Entry 3IRQ (X-ray diffraction, 2.80 A resolution); this record covers chains G and B of the 6 polymer chains in the assembly.

== Chain G ==
Molecule: 15-nt DNA strand
Sequence (15 nucleotides; each row starts with the number of its first residue; numbers below 1 keep their minus sign (DG-1 is residue -1)):
    -1 GTCGCGCGTC GCGCG
Disordered / not traced: -1

== Chain B ==
Name: Double-stranded RNA-specific adenosine deaminase
Organism: Homo sapiens
Notes: EC 3.5.4.-; fragment: Zalpha domain
UniProtKB: P55265 (DSRAD_HUMAN); residues 140-202 here = UniProt positions 140-202
Chain sequence (67 residues; row label = number of the first residue in the row):
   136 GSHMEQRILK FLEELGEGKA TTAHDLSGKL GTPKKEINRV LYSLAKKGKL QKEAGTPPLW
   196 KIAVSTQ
Disordered / not traced: 136, 199-202
Construct notes: expression tag (136-139)
From the paper describing this entry:
  - binding site for the 15-nt DNA strand: Lys169, Lys170, Asn173, Tyr177, Thr191, Pro192, Pro193, Trp195

== Chain G / chain B interface ==
Contacting residue pairs - 16 pairs, chain G then chain B:
  DT0(G) with Thr191(B), sugar contact
  DC1(G) with Thr191(B), sugar contact
  DG2(G) with Thr191(B), hydrogen bond to the phosphate; Pro192(B), phosphate contact; Pro193(B), phosphate contact
  DC3(G) with Asn173(B), phosphate contact; Tyr177(B), hydrogen bond to the phosphate; Pro193(B), phosphate contact
  DG4(G) with Lys169(B), salt bridge to the phosphate; Lys170(B), phosphate contact; Asn173(B), hydrogen bond to the phosphate; Arg174(B), phosphate contact; Tyr177(B), base contact
  DC5(G) with Lys170(B), phosphate contact; Arg174(B), phosphate contact
  DG6(G) with Lys170(B), salt bridge to the phosphate

== In short ==
The interface between chain G and chain B involves 7 residues on one side and 8 on the other; the contacts
include 3 hydrogen bonds and 2 salt bridges. Polar pairs include DG2(G)-Thr191(B), DC3(G)-Tyr177(B) and
DG4(G)-Asn173(B). From the paper: a binding site for the 15-nt DNA strand at Lys169(B), Lys170(B) and
Asn173(B) among others.
Here chain G is a 15-nt DNA strand and chain B is Double-stranded RNA-specific adenosine deaminase (Homo
sapiens). Entry 3IRQ (Crystal structure of a Z-Z junction) was determined by X-ray diffraction, deposited
together with 3IRR.
